PDB entry 6CWV | X-ray diffraction, 1.98 A resolution | chain A

[Chain A]
Molecule: Tyrosine-protein phosphatase non-receptor type 1
Organism: Homo sapiens
Notes: EC 3.1.3.48
Reference sequence: P18031 (PTN1_HUMAN); residues 1-321 here = UniProt positions 1-321
Amino-acid sequence (329 residues; each row starts with the number of its first residue):
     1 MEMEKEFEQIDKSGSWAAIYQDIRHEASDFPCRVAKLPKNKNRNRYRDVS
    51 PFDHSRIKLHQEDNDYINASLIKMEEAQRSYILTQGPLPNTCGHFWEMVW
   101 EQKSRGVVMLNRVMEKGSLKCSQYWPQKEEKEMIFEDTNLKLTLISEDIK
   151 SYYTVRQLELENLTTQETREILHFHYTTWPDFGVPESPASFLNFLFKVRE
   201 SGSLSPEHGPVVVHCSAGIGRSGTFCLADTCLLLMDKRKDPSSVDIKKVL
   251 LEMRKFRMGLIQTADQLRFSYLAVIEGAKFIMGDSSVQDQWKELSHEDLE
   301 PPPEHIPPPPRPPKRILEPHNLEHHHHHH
Not modelled in the structure: 1, 283-329
Differences from the reference sequence: engineered mutation Ser122 (Ala in P18031); expression tag (322-329)
UniProt features mapped onto this chain:
  - active site: Cys215 (Phosphocysteine intermediate)
  - binding site (substrate): Asp181, Cys215 to Arg221, Gln262
  - modified residue: Met1 (N-acetylmethionine), Tyr20 (Phosphotyrosine), Ser50 (Phosphoserine), Tyr66 (Phosphotyrosine), Cys215 (Cysteine persulfide), Ser242 (Phosphoserine), Ser243 (Phosphoserine)
  - cross-link: Cys215 to Ser216 (N,N-(cysteine-1,S-diyl)serine (Cys-Ser))
What the authors report for this chain:
  - allosteric site: Trp179, Pro185, Arg221, Phe269 (by similarity / conservation)

[Summary]
From UniProt: active-site residue Cys215 and 9 substrate-binding residues. From the paper: an allosteric site
at Trp179, Pro185 and Arg221 among others.
Chain A is Tyrosine-protein phosphatase non-receptor type 1 (Homo sapiens); the structure, Protein Tyrosine
Phosphatase 1B A122S mutant, was determined by X-ray diffraction, deposited together with 6CWU.
